Entry 1C27 (X-ray diffraction, 1.95 A resolution); this record covers chain A.

Chain A:
Protein: Methionine aminopeptidase
Source organism: Escherichia coli
Notes: EC 3.4.11.18; fragment: norleucine phosphonate
Reference sequence: P07906 (AMPM_ECOLI); residue numbers follow UniProt; this construct covers 2-264
Amino-acid sequence (263 residues; numbered 2 to 264; the number before each row is that of its first residue):
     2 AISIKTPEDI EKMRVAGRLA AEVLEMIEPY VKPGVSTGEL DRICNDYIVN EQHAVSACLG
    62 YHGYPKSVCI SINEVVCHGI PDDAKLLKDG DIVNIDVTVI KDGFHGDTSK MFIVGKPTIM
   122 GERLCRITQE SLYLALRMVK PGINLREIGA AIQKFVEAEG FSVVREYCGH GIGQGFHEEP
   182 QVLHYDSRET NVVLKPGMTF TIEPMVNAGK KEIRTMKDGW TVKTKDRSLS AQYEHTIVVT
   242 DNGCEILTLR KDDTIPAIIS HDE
Not modelled in the structure: 264
Construct notes: engineered mutation Gln175 (Arg in P07906)
Metal / ion sites: Na+: Asn74, Val76, Ser231; Co2+ site 1: Asp97, Asp108, Glu235 (together with (1-amino-pentyl)-phosphonic acid); Co2+ site 2: Asp108, His171, Glu204, Glu235 (together with (1-amino-pentyl)-phosphonic acid)
Residues lining bound ligands: (1-amino-pentyl)-phosphonic acid (NLP): Cys59, Tyr62, Tyr65, Cys70, His79, Asp97, Thr99, Asp108, His171, Phe177, His178, Glu204, Trp221, Glu235

Overview:
Chain A binds (1-amino-pentyl)-phosphonic acid. Asn74, Val76 and Ser231 coordinate Na+. Asp97, Asp108 and
Glu235 form the Co2+ site 1.
Chain A is Methionine aminopeptidase (Escherichia coli); the structure, E. coli methionine
aminopeptidase:norleucine phosphonate complex, was determined by X-ray diffraction, deposited together with
1C21, 1C22, 1C23 and 1C24.
